Entry 1S72 (X-ray diffraction, 2.40 A resolution); this record covers chains 0 and 3 of the 31 polymer chains in the assembly.

[Chain 0]
Molecule: 23S ribosomal RNA
Organism: Haloarcula marismortui
Sequence (2922 nucleotides; numbered 2 to 2923; the number before each row is that of its first residue):
     2 UUGGCUACUAUGCCAGCUGGUGGAUUGCUCGGCUCAGGCGCUGAUGAAGG
    52 ACGUGCCAAGCUGCGAUAAGCCAUGGGGAGCCGCACGGAGGCGAAGAACC
   102 AUGGAUUUCCGAAUGAGAAUCUCUCUAACAAUUGCUUCGCGCAAUGAGGA
   152 ACCCCGAGAACUGAAACAUCUCAGUAUCGGGAGGAACAGAAAACGCAAUG
   202 UGAUGUCGUUAGUAACCGCGAGUGAACGCGAUACAGCCCAAACCGAAGCC
   252 CUCACGGGCAAUGUGGUGUCAGGGCUACCUCUCAUCAGCCGACCGUCUCG
   302 ACGAAGUCUCUUGGAACAGAGCGUGAUACAGGGUGACAACCCCGUACUCG
   352 AGACCAGUACGACGUGCGGUAGUGCCAGAGUAGCGGGGGUUGGAUAUCCC
   402 UCGCGAAUAACGCAGGCAUCGACUGCGAAGGCUAAACACAACCUGAGACC
   452 GAUAGUGAACAAGUAGUGUGAACGAACGCUGCAAAGUACCCUCAGAAGGG
   502 AGGCGAAAUAGAGCAUGAAAUCAGUUGGCGAUCGAGCGACAGGGCAUACA
   552 AGGUCCCUCGACGAAUGACCGACGCGCGAGCGUCCAGUAAGACUCACGGG
   602 AAGCCGAUGUUCUGUCGUACGUUUUGAAAAACGAGCCAGGGAGUGUGUCU
   652 GCAUGGCAAGUCUAACCGGAGUAUCCGGGGAGGCACAGGGAAACCGACAU
   702 GGCCGCAGGGCUUUGCCCGAGGGCCGCCGUCUUCAAGGGCGGGGAGCCAU
   752 GUGGACACGACCCGAAUCCGGACGAUCUACGCAUGGACAAGAUGAAGCGU
   802 GCCGAAAGGCACGUGGAAGUCUGUUAGAGUUGGUGUCCUACAAUACCCUC
   852 UCGUGAUCUAUGUGUAGGGGUGAAAGGCCCAUCGAGUCCGGCAACAGCUG
   902 GUUCCAAUCGAAACAUGUCGAAGCAUGACCUCCGCCGAGGUAGUCUGUGA
   952 GGUAGAGCGACCGAUUGGUGUGUCCGCCUCCGAGAGGAGUCGGCACACCU
  1002 GUCAAACUCCAAACUUACAGACGCCGUUUGACGCGGGGAUUCCGGUGCGC
  1052 GGGGUAAGCCUGUGUACCAGGAGGGGAACAACCCAGAGAUAGGUUAAGGU
  1102 CCCCAAGUGUGGAUUAAGUGUAAUCCUCUGAAGGUGGUCUCGAGCCCUAG
  1152 ACAGCCGGGAGGUGAGCUUAGAAGCAGCUACCCUCUAAGAAAAGCGUAAC
  1202 AGCUUACCGGCCGAGGUUUGAGGCGCCCAAAAUGAUCGGGACUCAAAUCC
  1252 ACCACCGAGACCUGUCCGUACCACUCAUACUGGUAAUCGAGUAGAUUGGC
  1302 GCUCUAAUUGGAUGGAAGUAGGGGUGAAAACUCCUAUGGACCGAUUAGUG
  1352 ACGAAAAUCCUGGCCAUAGUAGCAGCGAUAGUCGGGUGAGAACCCCGACG
  1402 GCCUAAUGGAUAAGGGUUCCUCAGCACUGCUGAUCAGCUGAGGGUUAGCC
  1452 GGUCCUAAGUCAUACCGCAACUCGACUAUGACGAAAUGGGAAACGGGUUA
  1502 AUAUUCCCGUGCCACUAUGCAGUGAAAGUUGACGCCCUGGGGUCGAUCAC
  1552 GCUGGGCAUUCGCCCAGUCGAACCGUCCAACUCCGUGGAAGCCGUAAUGG
  1602 CAGGAAGCGGACGAACGGCGGCAUAGGGAAACGUGAUUCAACCUGGGGCC
  1652 CAUGAAAAGACGAGCAUAGUGUCCGUACCGAGAACCGACACAGGUGUCCA
  1702 UGGCGGCGAAAGCCAAGGCCUGUCGGGAGCAACCAACGUUAGGGAAUUCG
  1752 GCAAGUUAGUCCCGUACCUUCGGAAGAAGGGAUGCCUGCUCCGGAACGGA
  1802 GCAGGUCGCAGUGACUCGGAAGCUCGGACUGUCUAGUAACAACAUAGGUG
  1852 ACCGCAAAUCCGCAAGGACUCGUACGGUCACUGAAUCCUGCCCAGUGCAG
  1902 GUAUCUGAACACCUCGUACAAGAGGACGAAGGACCUGUCAACGGCGGGGG
  1952 UAACUAUGACCCUCUUAAGGUAGCGUAGUACCUUGCCGCAUCAGUAGCGG
  2002 CUUGCAUGAAUGGAUUAACCAGAGCUUCACUGUCCCAACGUUGGGCCCGG
  2052 UGAACUGUACAUUCCAGUGCGGAGUCUGGAGACACCCAGGGGGAAGCGAA
  2102 GACCCUAUGGAGCUUUACUGCAGGCUGUCGCUGAGACGUGGUCGCCGAUG
  2152 UGCAGCAUAGGUAGGAGACACUACACAGGUACCCGCGCUAGCGGGCCACC
  2202 GAGUCAACAGUGAAAUACUACCCGUCGGUGACUGCGACUCUCACUCCGGG
  2252 AGGAGGACACCGAUAGCCGGGCAGUUUGACUGGGGCGGUACGCGCUCGAA
  2302 AAGAUAUCGAGCGCGCCCUAUGGCUAUCUCAGCCGGGACAGAGACCCGGC
  2352 GAAGAGUGCAAGAGCAAAAGAUAGCUUGACAGUGUUCUUCCCAACGAGGA
  2402 ACGCUGACGCGAAAGCGUGGUCUAGCGAACCAAUUAGCCUGCUUGAUGCG
  2452 GGCAAUUGAUGACAGAAAAGCUACCCUAGGGAUAACAGAGUCGUCACUCG
  2502 CAAGAGCACAUAUCGACCGAGUGGCUUGCUACCUCGAUGUCGGUUCCCUC
  2552 CAUCCUGCCCGUGCAGAAGCGGGCAAGGGUGAGGUUGUUCGCCUAUUAAA
  2602 GGAGGUCGUGAGCUGGGUUUAGACCGUCGUGAGACAGGUCGGCUGCUAUC
  2652 UACUGGGUGUGUAAUGGUGUCUGACAAGAACGACCGUAUAGUACGAGAGG
  2702 AACUACGGUUGGUGGCCACUGGUGUACCGGUUGUUCGAGAGAGCACGUGC
  2752 CGGGUAGCCACGCCACACGGGGUAAGAGCUGAACGCAUCUAAGCUCGAAA
  2802 CCCACUUGGAAAAGAGACACCGCCGAGGUCCCGCGUACAAGACGCGGUCG
  2852 AUAGACUCGGGGUGUGCGCGUCGAGGUAACGAGACGUUAAGCCCACGAGC
  2902 ACUAACAGACCAAAGCCAUCAU
Unresolved in the structure: 2-9, 126-127, 715, 971-998, 1560, 1952-1963, 2137-2236, 2339-2343, 2665-2666, 2915-2923
Sequence notes: conflict C560 (U3155 in 3377779); modified residue (628, 2587-2588, 2619, 2621)
Modified residues: 1MA (6-hydro-1-methyladenosine-5'-monophosphate) at position 628, OMU (o2'-methyluridine 5'-monophosphate) at position 2587, OMG (o2'-methylguanosine-5'-monophosphate) at position 2588, UR3 (3-methyluridine-5'-monophoshate) at position 2619, PSU (pseudouridine-5'-monophosphate) at position 2621
Metal / ion sites: Mg2+ site 1 near G28 (its only coordinating residue here); Na+ site 1: C40, A442, C443; Na+ site 2: G56, A59, G61; Na+ site 3 near U108 (its only coordinating residue here); Mg2+ site 2 near U115 (its only coordinating residue here); Na+ site 4: C141, G142; Na+ site 5 near U146 (its only coordinating residue here); Mg2+ site 3: C162, U2276; K+ site 1: C162, U163, U172; Mg2+ site 4: A165, A167, C168; Na+ site 6: A165, A166, A167; Mg2+ site 5: A166, G219; 62 more Na+ sites not listed; 97 more Mg2+ sites not listed; 1 more K+ sites not listed

[Chain 3]
Molecule: 50S ribosomal protein L44E
Organism: Haloarcula marismortui
Reference sequence: P32411 (RL44_HALMA); residue numbers follow UniProt; this construct covers 1-92
Chain sequence (92 residues; each row starts with the number of its first residue):
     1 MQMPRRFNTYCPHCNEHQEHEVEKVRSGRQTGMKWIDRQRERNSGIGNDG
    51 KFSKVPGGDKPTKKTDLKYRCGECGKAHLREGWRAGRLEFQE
Metal / ion sites: Cd2+: Cys11, Cys14, Cys71, Cys74; Mg2+: Gly45, Gly47, Asp49

[Interface between chain 0 and chain 3]
Pairs across the interface - 126 pairs, chain 0 then chain 3:
  A169(0) with Asn48(3), hydrogen bond to the sugar
  U170(0) with Asn48(3), sugar contact; Gly50(3), hydrogen bond to the sugar
  C218(0) with Trp35(3), phosphate contact; Gln39(3), hydrogen bond to the phosphate; Asn43(3), hydrogen bond to the phosphate
  G219(0) with Gln39(3), hydrogen bond to the phosphate; Lys51(3), phosphate contact; Lys54(3), hydrogen bond to the sugar
  C220(0) with Trp35(3), base contact; Lys51(3), salt bridge to the phosphate
  G389(0) with Ile46(3), phosphate contact
  G390(0) with Gly45(3), phosphate contact; Ile46(3), hydrogen bond to the phosphate
  A395(0) with Trp35(3), sugar contact; Arg42(3), hydrogen bond to the phosphate
  U396(0) with Trp35(3), phosphate contact; Arg38(3), salt bridge to the phosphate; Arg42(3), salt bridge to the phosphate
  C735(0) with Tyr10(3), base contact; Asn15(3), hydrogen bond to the base
  A1922(0) with Met33(3), base contact
  G1923(0) with Thr31(3), hydrogen bond to the sugar; Gly32(3), sugar contact; Met33(3), sugar contact
  A1924(0) with Arg29(3), phosphate contact; Gln30(3), sugar contact
  G1925(0) with Arg29(3), salt bridge to the phosphate
  U2120(0) with Asn48(3), hydrogen bond to the sugar; Ser53(3), phosphate contact
  G2121(0) with Gly47(3), hydrogen bond to the phosphate; Asn48(3), phosphate contact; Ser53(3), hydrogen bond to the phosphate
  C2122(0) with Ile46(3), phosphate contact; Gly47(3), hydrogen bond to the phosphate
  G2316(0) with Pro61(3), sugar contact
  C2317(0) with Pro61(3), phosphate contact; Thr62(3), hydrogen bond to the phosphate; Arg84(3), salt bridge to the phosphate
  C2318(0) with Ala85(3), phosphate contact; Gly86(3), hydrogen bond to the phosphate
  C2319(0) with Met1(3), hydrogen bond to the phosphate
  U2320(0) with Met1(3), phosphate contact; Gln2(3), hydrogen bond to the phosphate; Met3(3), base contact; Pro4(3), sugar contact; Gln91(3), hydrogen bond to the sugar
  A2321(0) with Gln91(3), hydrogen bond to the phosphate
  U2378(0) with Phe7(3), sugar contact; Asn8(3), hydrogen bond to the phosphate
  G2379(0) with Thr9(3), hydrogen bond to the phosphate; His17(3), salt bridge to the phosphate
  A2380(0) with Met1(3), base contact; Trp83(3), base contact
  C2381(0) with Thr9(3), sugar contact; Tyr10(3), sugar contact; Arg80(3), hydrogen bond to the sugar
  A2382(0) with Tyr10(3), sugar contact; Pro12(3), sugar contact; Arg80(3), salt bridge to the phosphate
  G2407(0) with Tyr10(3), base contact; Asn15(3), hydrogen bond to the sugar
  A2408(0) with Tyr10(3), sugar contact; Asn15(3), sugar contact; Glu16(3), sugar contact; His17(3), hydrogen bond to the sugar
  C2409(0) with His17(3), hydrogen bond to the sugar
  C2427(0) with Lys60(3), hydrogen bond to the base; Arg84(3), salt bridge to the phosphate
  G2428(0) with Lys60(3), hydrogen bond to the base; Lys64(3), salt bridge to the phosphate; Arg84(3), salt bridge to the phosphate
  C2431(0) with Lys51(3), sugar contact
  C2432(0) with Ile36(3), phosphate contact
  A2433(0) with Gln30(3), hydrogen bond to the sugar; Lys34(3), phosphate contact; Ile36(3), phosphate contact
  A2434(0) with Ser27(3), sugar contact; Gly28(3), hydrogen bond to the sugar; Gln30(3), phosphate contact; Lys34(3), phosphate contact
  U2435(0) with Val25(3), sugar contact; Gly28(3), phosphate contact; Lys68(3), hydrogen bond to the phosphate; Leu79(3), base contact
  U2436(0) with Lys68(3), salt bridge to the phosphate; Arg70(3), salt bridge to the phosphate; Ala77(3), hydrogen bond to the sugar; His78(3), sugar contact; Leu79(3), sugar contact
  A2437(0) with His13(3), sugar contact; Arg70(3), salt bridge to the phosphate; Lys76(3), phosphate contact; Ala77(3), hydrogen bond to the phosphate
  G2438(0) with Lys76(3), salt bridge to the phosphate
  C2450(0) with Met33(3), phosphate contact
  G2451(0) with Thr31(3), hydrogen bond to the phosphate; Met33(3), phosphate contact; Lys34(3), salt bridge to the phosphate; Trp35(3), phosphate contact; Arg38(3), hydrogen bond to the sugar
  G2452(0) with Lys34(3), salt bridge to the phosphate; Trp35(3), hydrogen bond to the phosphate
  A2456(0) with Leu79(3), base contact
  U2457(0) with Arg80(3), hydrogen bond to the sugar; Glu81(3), phosphate contact; Gly82(3), phosphate contact
  U2458(0) with Lys64(3), phosphate contact; Thr65(3), sugar contact; Asp66(3), sugar contact; Gly82(3), hydrogen bond to the phosphate
  G2459(0) with Lys63(3), hydrogen bond to the phosphate; Lys64(3), hydrogen bond to the phosphate
  A2460(0) with Gly58(3), sugar contact; Asp59(3), phosphate contact; Lys60(3), hydrogen bond to the phosphate; Lys63(3), salt bridge to the phosphate
  U2461(0) with Gly58(3), phosphate contact; Asp59(3), hydrogen bond to the phosphate; Lys60(3), phosphate contact
  G2462(0) with Lys60(3), hydrogen bond to the base; Pro61(3), base contact
  A2468(0) with Asn48(3), base contact; Gly50(3), hydrogen bond to the base; Ser53(3), base contact; Lys54(3), salt bridge to the phosphate
Interface residues without a listed pair, chain 0 (53 interface residues in all): G2426
Interface residues without a listed pair, chain 3 (61 interface residues in all): Arg26, Asp49

[Overview]
53 residues of chain 0 face 61 of chain 3 across their interface; the contacts include 44 hydrogen bonds and
18 salt bridges. Among the polar pairs are C735(0)-Asn15(3), C2427(0)-Lys60(3) and G2428(0)-Lys60(3). The Na+
site 1 is built by C40(0), A442(0) and C443(0).
Chain 0 is 23S ribosomal RNA and chain 3 is 50S ribosomal protein L44E, both from Haloarcula marismortui; the
structure, Refined crystal structure of the haloarcula marismortui large ribosomal subunit at 2.4 angstrom
resolution, was determined by X-ray diffraction.
